Entry 7O1T (X-ray diffraction, 1.50 A resolution); this record covers chain A.

== Chain A ==
Name: [FeFe] hydrogenase maturase subunit HydE
Organism: Thermotoga maritima
Notes: EC 1.8.-.-
Reference sequence: Q9X0Z6 (HYDE_THEMA); numbering as in UniProt (aligned over 2-348)
Chain sequence (358 residues; numbered -9 to 348; the number before each row is that of its first residue; numbers below 1 keep their minus sign (Met-9 is residue -9)):
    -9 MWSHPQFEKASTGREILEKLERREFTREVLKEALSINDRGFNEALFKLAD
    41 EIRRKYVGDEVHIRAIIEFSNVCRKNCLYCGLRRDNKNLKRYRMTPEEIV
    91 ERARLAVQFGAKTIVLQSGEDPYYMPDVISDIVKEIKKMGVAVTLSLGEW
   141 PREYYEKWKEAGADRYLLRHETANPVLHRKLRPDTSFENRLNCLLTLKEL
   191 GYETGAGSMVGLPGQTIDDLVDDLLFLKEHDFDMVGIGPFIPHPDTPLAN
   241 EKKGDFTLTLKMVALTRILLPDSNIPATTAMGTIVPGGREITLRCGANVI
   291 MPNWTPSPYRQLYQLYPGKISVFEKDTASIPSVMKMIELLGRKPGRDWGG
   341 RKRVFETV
Not modelled in the structure: 347-348
Construct notes: initiating methionine (-9); expression tag (-8 to 1); engineered mutation Ser311 (Cys in Q9X0Z6), Ser319 (Cys in Q9X0Z6), Ser322 (Cys in Q9X0Z6)
Metal / ion sites: 4Fe-4S cluster Fe: Cys63, Cys67, Cys70 (together with S-adenosyl-L-cysteine); Fe2+ near Met224 (its only coordinating residue here)
Residues lining bound ligands:
  - S-adenosyl-L-cysteine (5X8): Tyr69, Cys70, Gln107, Ser108, Gly109, Glu110, Ser136, Leu137, Gly138, Leu158, Arg159, Glu161, Arg180, Met199, Pro229, Phe230, Ile231, Tyr303, Leu305, Tyr306
  - carbon monoxide / cyanide ion, molecule 1: Arg54, Thr103, Val105, Thr134, Arg155, Leu157, Met224, Val225, Gly226, Pro266, Met291
  - carbon monoxide / cyanide ion, molecule 2: Ile56, Val105, Gln107, Leu157, Arg159, Gly226, Pro266, Thr268, Thr269, Met291
  - CPS (3-[(3-cholamidopropyl)dimethylammonio]-1-propanesulfonate): Glu33, Lys37, Ile281, Arg284, Cys285
  - cysteine (CYS): Ile56, Gln107, Arg159, Thr268, Thr269, Ala270, Leu305, Tyr306
  - pyruvic acid (PYR): Leu68, Pro237, Leu238, Glu241
  - 4Fe-4S cluster (SF4): Cys63, Lys65, Asn66, Cys67, Tyr69, Cys70, Leu72, Arg73, Gly109, Glu110, Arg172
Swiss-Prot annotation at these positions:
  - binding site ([4Fe-4S] cluster): Cys63, Cys67, Cys70
  - mutagenesis: Cys63 (C63A: Eliminates binding of one iron-sulfur cluster; when associated with A-67 and A-70), Cys67 (C67A: Eliminates binding of one iron-sulfur cluster; when associated with A-63 and A-70), Cys70 (C70A: Eliminates binding of one iron-sulfur cluster; when associated with A-63 and A-67)
Reported in the primary citation:
  - Fe2+ coordination: Met224
  - conformationally variable residues (side-chain flip): Met224, Met291
  - binding site for cyanide ion: Thr134, Arg155
  - binding site for chloride ion: Arg54

== Overview ==
Chain A binds cysteine, carbon monoxide / cyanide ion, pyruvic acid, S-adenosyl-L-cysteine and compound CPS
among other ligands. Curated annotation (UniProt) lists 3 [4Fe-4S] cluster-binding residues and 3 mutagenesis
sites. The paper reports a binding site for cyanide ion at Thr134 and Arg155; a binding site for chloride ion
at Arg54.
Chain A is [FeFe] hydrogenase maturase subunit HydE (Thermotoga maritima); the structure, Fe(CO)2CNCl species
bound [HydE from T. Maritima, was determined by X-ray diffraction (same publication as 7O1O, 7O1P, 7O1S, 7O25
and 7O26).
